Entry 9PC3 (electron microscopy, 3.69 A resolution); this record covers chains A and B of the 12 polymer chains in the assembly.

# Chain A (and B)
Protein: Vesicle-fusing ATPase
Organism: Cricetulus griseus
Notes: EC 3.6.4.6; chain B of this document is another copy of the same molecule, construct and numbering; everything in this record applies to it too
UniProtKB: P18708 (NSF_CRIGR); numbering as in UniProt (aligned over 1-744)
Amino-acid sequence (747 residues; numbered -2 to 744; the number before each row is that of its first residue; numbers below 1 keep their minus sign (Gly-2 is residue -2)):
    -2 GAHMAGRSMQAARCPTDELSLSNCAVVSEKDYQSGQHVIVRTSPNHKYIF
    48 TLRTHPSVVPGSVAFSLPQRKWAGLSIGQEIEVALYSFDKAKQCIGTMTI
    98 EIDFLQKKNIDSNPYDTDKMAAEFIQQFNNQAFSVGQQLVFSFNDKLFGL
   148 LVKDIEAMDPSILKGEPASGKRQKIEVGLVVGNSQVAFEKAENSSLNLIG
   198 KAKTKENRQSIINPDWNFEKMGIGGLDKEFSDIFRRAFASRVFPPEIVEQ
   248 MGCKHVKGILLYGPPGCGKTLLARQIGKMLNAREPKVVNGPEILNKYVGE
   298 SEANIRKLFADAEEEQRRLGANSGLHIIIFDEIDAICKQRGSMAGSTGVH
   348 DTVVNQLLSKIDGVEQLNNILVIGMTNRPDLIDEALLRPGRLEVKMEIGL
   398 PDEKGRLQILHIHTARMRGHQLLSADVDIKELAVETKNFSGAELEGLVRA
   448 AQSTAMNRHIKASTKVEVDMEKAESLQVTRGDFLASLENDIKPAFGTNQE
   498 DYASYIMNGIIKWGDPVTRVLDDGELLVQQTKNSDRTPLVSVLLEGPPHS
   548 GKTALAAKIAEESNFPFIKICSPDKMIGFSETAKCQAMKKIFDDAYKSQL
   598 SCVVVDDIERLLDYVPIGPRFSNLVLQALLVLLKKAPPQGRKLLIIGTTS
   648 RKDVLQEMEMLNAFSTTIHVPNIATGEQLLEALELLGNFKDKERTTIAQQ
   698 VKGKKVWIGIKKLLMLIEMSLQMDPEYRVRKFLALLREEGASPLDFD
Unresolved in the structure: -2 to 211, 741-744 (chain B: -2 to 0, 155-170, 741-744)
Sequence notes: expression tag (-2 to 0)
Residues lining bound ligands:
  - ADP (adenosine-5'-diphosphate): Gly219, Ile220, Gly221, Pro262, Gly263, Cys264, Gly265, Lys266, Thr267, Leu268, Ile406, His410, Gly438, Ala439, Glu442
  - ATP (adenosine-5'-triphosphate), molecule 1: Asp359, Arg385, Arg388
  - ATP, molecule 2: Tyr502, Met504, Asn505, Gly506, Ile507, Ile508, Trp510, Val514, Pro545, His546, Ser547, Gly548, Lys549, Thr550, Ala551, Ile707, Lys708
UniProt features mapped onto this chain:
  - binding site (ATP): Asn505 to Trp510, Pro545 to Leu552
  - binding site (Mg(2+)): Thr550
  - modified residue: Lys105 (N6-acetyllysine), Ser207 (Phosphoserine), Tyr259 (Phosphotyrosine), Ser569 (Phosphoserine)
From the paper describing this entry:
  - post-translational modification sites: Ser207 (citing earlier work)

# Chain A / chain B interface
Contacting residue pairs (65; chain A residue first):
  Asp212(A) - Thr461(B)
  Trp213(A) - Ala459(B)  hydrogen bond (side chain-backbone)
  Trp213(A) - Ser460(B)
  Trp213(A) - Thr461(B)  hydrogen bond (backbone-backbone)
  Trp213(A) - Val463(B)
  Asn214(A) - Thr461(B)
  Phe231(A) - Ile457(B)  hydrophobic
  Phe231(A) - Ala459(B)  hydrophobic
  Phe231(A) - Val463(B)  hydrophobic
  Arg232(A) - Thr451(B)  hydrogen bond
  Arg232(A) - Asn454(B)
  Arg232(A) - Asp487(B)  salt bridge
  Arg233(A) - Ala447(B)
  Ala236(A) - Met453(B)
  Val239(A) - Ile457(B)  hydrophobic
  Phe240(A) - Met453(B)  hydrophobic
  Phe240(A) - Ile457(B)  hydrophobic
  Ile244(A) - Leu473(B)  hydrophobic
  Gln247(A) - His417(B)  hydrogen bond
  Met248(A) - Leu419(B)  hydrophobic
  Met248(A) - Leu473(B)  hydrophobic
  Cys250(A) - Gln449(B)
  Lys251(A) - Arg446(B)
  Val295(A) - Lys293(B)
  Glu297(A) - Lys293(B)
  Glu299(A) - Pro288(B)
  Arg303(A) - Glu289(B)
  Arg337(A) - Arg375(B)
  Gly338(A) - Arg375(B)
  Ser339(A) - Arg375(B)
  Thr344(A) - Lys335(B)
  Thr349(A) - Pro288(B)
  Asn352(A) - Ala332(B)
  Ser356(A) - Asn286(B)  hydrogen bond
  Ser356(A) - Asp328(B)
  Gly360(A) - Arg271(B)
  Val361(A) - Thr267(B)
  Val361(A) - Arg271(B)  hydrogen bond (backbone-side chain)
  Pro386(A) - Arg446(B)
  Pro386(A) - Ile488(B)  hydrophobic
  Glu390(A) - Arg446(B)  salt bridge
  Gln527(A) - Met716(B)
  Gln527(A) - Gln719(B)
  Ser531(A) - Glu715(B)
  Arg533(A) - Asn505(B)
  Arg533(A) - Leu683(B)
  Arg533(A) - Asn685(B)
  Arg533(A) - Glu715(B)
  Thr534(A) - Glu715(B)
  Pro616(A) - Ile614(B)  hydrophobic
  Asn620(A) - Asp610(B)
  Leu623(A) - Val612(B)  hydrophobic
  Gln624(A) - Arg607(B)  hydrogen bond
  Gln624(A) - Asp610(B)  hydrogen bond
  Gln624(A) - Tyr611(B)  hydrogen bond (side chain-backbone)
  Leu627(A) - Arg607(B)
  Val628(A) - Ile574(B)  hydrophobic
  Leu629(A) - Ile574(B)  hydrophobic
  Lys631(A) - Asp604(B)  salt bridge
  Lys632(A) - Asp571(B)
  Glu654(A) - Pro613(B)
  Glu654(A) - Ile614(B)
  Glu656(A) - Pro613(B)
  Glu656(A) - Arg648(B)  salt bridge
  Ser662(A) - Met712(B)
Other interface residues (no listed pair), chain A (69 interface residues in all): Ser237, Pro241, Val245, Glu246, Gly249, Val253, Tyr294, Gly296, Gln336, Met340, Ala341, Asp348, Gln353, Gln363, Glu381, Arg385, Leu523, Lys586, Phe618, Leu621, Ala625, Met655, Asn659, Thr663
Other interface residues (no listed pair), chain B (69 interface residues in all): Gly263, Val284, Gly287, Leu291, Asn292, Asp331, Met372, Leu378, Arg413, Met414, Ala439, Glu440, Ser450, Lys462, Val465, Ala470, Ala491, Met504, His546, Gly575, Phe576, Gln583, Lys587, Arg617, Lys709, Met720

# In short
The chain A/chain B interface involves 69 residues from each chain, with 9 hydrogen bonds and 4 salt bridges.
Among the polar pairs are Arg232(A)-Asp487(B), Glu390(A)-Arg446(B) and Lys631(A)-Asp604(B). Bound to chain A:
ADP and ATP. From UniProt: 14 ATP-binding residues and Mg2+-binding residue Thr550(A) on chain A. The paper
reports a modification site at Ser207(A).
Both chains are Vesicle-fusing ATPase (Cricetulus griseus). Entry 9PC3 (21bin20S complex (NSF-alphaSNAP-2:1
syntaxin-1a:SNAP-25), non-hydrolyzing, class 12) was determined by electron microscopy together with 9OJR,
9OJU, 9OJZ, 9OK3, 9OK5, 9OKC and 17 further entries from the same study.
